Entry 8B9F (electron microscopy, 3.93 A resolution); this record covers chains C and A of the 4 polymer chains in the assembly.

== Chain C ==
Molecule: Genome polyprotein
From: Echovirus E11
Notes: EC 3.4.22.29, 3.6.1.15, 3.4.22.28, 2.7.7.48
UniProt: A0A7T7IN41 (A0A7T7IN41_9ENTO); residues 1-238 here correspond to UniProt positions 332-569 (UniProt number = residue number + 331)
Amino-acid sequence (238 residues; each row starts with the number of its first residue):
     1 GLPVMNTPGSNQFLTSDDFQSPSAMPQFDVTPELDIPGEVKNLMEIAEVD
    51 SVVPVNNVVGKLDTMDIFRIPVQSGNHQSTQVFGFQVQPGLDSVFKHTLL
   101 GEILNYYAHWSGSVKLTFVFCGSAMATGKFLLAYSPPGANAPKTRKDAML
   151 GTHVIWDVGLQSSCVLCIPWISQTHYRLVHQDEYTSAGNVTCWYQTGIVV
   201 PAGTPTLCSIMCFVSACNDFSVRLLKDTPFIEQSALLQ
Unresolved in the structure: 1-42, 238
Construct notes: conflict V59 (Glu390 in A0A7T7IN41), L207 (Ser538 in A0A7T7IN41)

== Chain A ==
Molecule: Genome polyprotein
From: Echovirus E11
Notes: EC 3.4.22.29, 3.6.1.15, 3.4.22.28, 2.7.7.48
UniProt: A0A6M5CIM5 (A0A6M5CIM5_9ENTO); residues 1-287 here correspond to UniProt positions 570-856 (UniProt number = residue number + 569)
Amino-acid sequence (287 residues; row label = number of the first residue in the row):
     1 GDVVEAIEGAVARVADTISSGPTNSQAVPALTAVETGHTSQVVPGDTMQT
    51 RHVKNYHSRSESTIENFLSRSACVYMGEYYTTNTDETKRFASWTINARRM
   101 VQMRRKLEMFTYVRFDVEVTFVITSKQDQGTQLGQDMPPLTHQIMYIPPG
   151 GPIPKSTTDYAWQTSTNPSIFWTEGNAPPRMSIPFVSIGNAYSNFYDGWS
   201 HFSQNGVYGYNTLNNMGQLYMRHVNGPSPLPMTSIVRVYFKPKHVKAWVP
   251 RPPRLCQYKNASTVNFSSTNITDKRDSITHVPDTVKP
Unresolved in the structure: 1-95, 114-246
Construct notes: conflict A12 (Thr581 in A0A6M5CIM5), S19 (Gly588 in A0A6M5CIM5)
Ligand contacts: sphingosine (SPH): N96, A97, L107, V113

== Chain C / chain A interface ==
Pairs across the interface (74):
  L43(C) - F110(A)  hydrophobic
  I46(C) - P250(A)  hydrophobic
  P54(C) - I271(A)  hydrophobic
  P54(C) - T272(A)
  V55(C) - R275(A)  hydrogen bond (backbone-side chain)
  N56(C) - I278(A)
  N57(C) - T272(A)
  N57(C) - D273(A)  hydrogen bond (side chain-backbone)
  N57(C) - K274(A)
  N57(C) - R275(A)  hydrogen bond
  V58(C) - K274(A)
  V59(C) - K274(A)
  L62(C) - N270(A)
  L62(C) - I271(A)  hydrogen bond (backbone-backbone)
  L62(C) - T272(A)
  L62(C) - D273(A)
  L62(C) - K274(A)
  D63(C) - N270(A)
  I67(C) - I271(A)  hydrophobic
  I67(C) - T272(A)
  F68(C) - I271(A)  hydrophobic
  I70(C) - I278(A)  hydrophobic
  P71(C) - I278(A)
  Q81(C) - T279(A)
  V82(C) - I278(A)
  V82(C) - T279(A)
  F83(C) - I278(A)
  F83(C) - T279(A)
  G84(C) - R275(A)  hydrogen bond (backbone-side chain)
  G84(C) - I278(A)  hydrogen bond (backbone-backbone)
  G84(C) - T279(A)
  G84(C) - H280(A)
  G84(C) - V281(A)
  F85(C) - R275(A)
  F85(C) - V281(A)
  Q86(C) - V281(A)
  Q86(C) - P282(A)
  S93(C) - T272(A)  hydrogen bond (backbone-side chain)
  S93(C) - D273(A)  hydrogen bond (side chain-backbone)
  V94(C) - R275(A)
  K96(C) - D273(A)  salt bridge
  H97(C) - L255(A)
  H97(C) - I271(A)
  H97(C) - T272(A)
  L99(C) - P253(A)
  E102(C) - R105(A)  salt bridge
  E102(C) - P253(A)
  I103(C) - M109(A)  hydrophobic
  Y106(C) - R105(A)  hydrogen bond
  Y106(C) - K106(A)
  Y106(C) - M109(A)  hydrophobic
  G138(C) - V285(A)
  N140(C) - D283(A)  hydrogen bond
  N140(C) - T284(A)  hydrogen bond (side chain-backbone)
  N140(C) - V285(A)  hydrogen bond (side chain-backbone)
  A141(C) - V281(A)  hydrophobic
  D227(C) - Q102(A)
  F230(C) - Q257(A)  hydrogen bond (backbone-side chain)
  I231(C) - V101(A)  hydrophobic
  I231(C) - R105(A)
  I231(C) - C256(A)
  I231(C) - Q257(A)
  E232(C) - Q257(A)  hydrogen bond (backbone-side chain)
  Q233(C) - R99(A)
  Q233(C) - M100(A)
  Q233(C) - V101(A)  hydrogen bond (side chain-backbone)
  L236(C) - R99(A)
  L236(C) - M100(A)  hydrophobic
  L237(C) - R98(A)
  L237(C) - R99(A)  hydrogen bond (backbone-backbone)
  L237(C) - V101(A)  hydrophobic
  L237(C) - R104(A)
  L237(C) - Y258(A)
  L237(C) - K259(A)
Other interface residues (no listed pair), chain C (42 interface residues in all): T64, A139, N189, T228
Other interface residues (no listed pair), chain A (35 interface residues in all): P252, N260, A261, S277

== Overview ==
Chain C and chain A form an interface of 42 and 35 residues respectively; the contacts include 16 hydrogen
bonds and 2 salt bridges. Polar contacts include K96(C)-D273(A), E102(C)-R105(A) and V55(C)-R275(A). Chain A
binds sphingosine.
Chain C is Genome polyprotein and chain A is Genome polyprotein, both from Echovirus E11; the structure,
Structure of Echovirus 11 complexed with DAF (CD55) calculated from symmetry expansion, was determined by
electron microscopy (same publication as 8B8R).
